PDB entry 7K63 | electron microscopy, 3.03 A resolution | chains D and I of the 13 polymer chains in the assembly

Chain D:
Protein: Histone H2B type 1-J
From: Homo sapiens
Reference sequence: P06899 (H2B1J_HUMAN); residues 0-125 here correspond to UniProt positions 1-126 (UniProt number = residue number + 1)
Amino-acid sequence (126 residues; numbered 0 to 125; the number before each row is that of its first residue; numbering starts at 0):
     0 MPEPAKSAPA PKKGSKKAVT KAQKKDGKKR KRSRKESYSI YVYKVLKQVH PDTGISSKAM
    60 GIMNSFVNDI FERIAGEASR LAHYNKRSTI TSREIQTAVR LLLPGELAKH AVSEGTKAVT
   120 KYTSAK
Disordered / not traced: 0-29, 125
Curated features (UniProtKB/Swiss-Prot):
  - modified residue: Pro-1 (N-acetylproline), Glu-2 (ADP-ribosyl glutamic acid), Lys-5 (N6-(2-hydroxyisobutyryl)lysine), Ser-6 (ADP-ribosylserine), Lys-11 (N6-(beta-hydroxybutyryl)lysine), Lys-12 (N6-(2-hydroxyisobutyryl)lysine), Ser-14 (Phosphoserine), Lys-15 (N6-acetyllysine), Lys-16 (N6-(beta-hydroxybutyryl)lysine), Lys-20 (N6-(2-hydroxyisobutyryl)lysine), Lys-23 (N6-(2-hydroxyisobutyryl)lysine), Lys-24 (N6-(2-hydroxyisobutyryl)lysine), Lys-34 (N6-(2-hydroxyisobutyryl)lysine), Glu-35 (PolyADP-ribosyl glutamic acid), Ser-36 (Phosphoserine), Lys-43 (N6-(2-hydroxyisobutyryl)lysine), Lys-46 (N6-(2-hydroxyisobutyryl)lysine), Lys-57 (N6,N6-dimethyllysine), Arg-79 (Dimethylated arginine), Lys-85 (N6,N6,N6-trimethyllysine) and 6 more in UniProt
  - glycosylation: Ser-112 (O-linked (GlcNAc) serine)
  - cross-link (Glycyl lysine isopeptide (Lys-Gly)): Lys-5 (interchain with G-Cter in SUMO2), Lys-20 (interchain with G-Cter in SUMO2), Lys-34 (interchain with G-Cter in ubiquitin), Lys-120 (interchain with G-Cter in ubiquitin)

Chain I:
Molecule: 197-nt DNA strand
From: Homo sapiens
Sequence (197 nucleotides; row label = number of the first residue in the row):
     1 GGGCTGGACC CTATACGCGG CCGCCCTGGA GAATCCCGGT GCCGAGGCCG CTCAATTGGT
    61 CGTAGACAGC TCTAGCACCG CTTAAACGCA CGTACGCGCT GTCCCCCGCG TTTTAACCGC
   121 CAAGGGGATT ACTCCCTAGT CTCCAGGCAC GTGTCAGATA TATACATCCT GTGCATGTAT
   181 TGAACAGCGA CCACCCC

Chain D / chain I interface:
Contacting residue pairs - 14 pairs, chain D then chain I:
  Arg-31(D) / DT73(I)  salt bridge to the phosphate
  Arg-31(D) / DA149(I)  sugar contact
  Arg-31(D) / DC150(I)  phosphate contact
  Ser-32(D) / DA149(I)  phosphate contact
  Arg-33(D) / DG147(I)  base contact
  Arg-33(D) / DC148(I)  phosphate contact
  Arg-33(D) / DA149(I)  phosphate contact
  Lys-34(D) / DC148(I)  sugar contact
  Lys-34(D) / DA149(I)  hydrogen bond to the phosphate
  Glu-35(D) / DC148(I)  sugar contact
  Ser-36(D) / DC148(I)  hydrogen bond to the phosphate
  Ile-39(D) / DG147(I)  phosphate contact
  Ile-39(D) / DC148(I)  phosphate contact
  Tyr-40(D) / DG147(I)  hydrogen bond to the phosphate
Also at the interface, not in a pair above, chain D (11 interface residues in all): Lys-30, Lys-43, Thr-88
Also at the interface, not in a pair above, chain I (8 interface residues in all): DC72, DT137, DG146

Summary:
11 residues of chain D face 8 of chain I across their interface, with 3 hydrogen bonds and 1 salt bridge.
Among the polar pairs are Lys-34(D)/DA149(I), Ser-36(D)/DC148(I) and Tyr-40(D)/DG147(I).
Chain D is Histone H2B type 1-J and chain I is a 197-nt DNA strand, both from Homo sapiens; the structure,
Cryo-EM structure of a chromatosome containing chimeric linker histone gH1.10-ncH1.4, was determined by
electron microscopy together with 7K5X, 7K5Y, 7K60 and 7K61 from the same study.
